PDB entry 3GTL | X-ray diffraction, 3.38 A resolution | chains A and H of the 13 polymer chains in the assembly

# Chain A
Protein: DNA-directed RNA polymerase II subunit RPB1
Organism: Saccharomyces cerevisiae
Notes: EC 2.7.7.6; fragment: DNA-directed RNA polymerase II largest subunit
UniProtKB: P04050 (RPB1_YEAST); residues 1-1733 here = UniProt positions 1-1733
Sequence (1733 residues; each row starts with the number of its first residue):
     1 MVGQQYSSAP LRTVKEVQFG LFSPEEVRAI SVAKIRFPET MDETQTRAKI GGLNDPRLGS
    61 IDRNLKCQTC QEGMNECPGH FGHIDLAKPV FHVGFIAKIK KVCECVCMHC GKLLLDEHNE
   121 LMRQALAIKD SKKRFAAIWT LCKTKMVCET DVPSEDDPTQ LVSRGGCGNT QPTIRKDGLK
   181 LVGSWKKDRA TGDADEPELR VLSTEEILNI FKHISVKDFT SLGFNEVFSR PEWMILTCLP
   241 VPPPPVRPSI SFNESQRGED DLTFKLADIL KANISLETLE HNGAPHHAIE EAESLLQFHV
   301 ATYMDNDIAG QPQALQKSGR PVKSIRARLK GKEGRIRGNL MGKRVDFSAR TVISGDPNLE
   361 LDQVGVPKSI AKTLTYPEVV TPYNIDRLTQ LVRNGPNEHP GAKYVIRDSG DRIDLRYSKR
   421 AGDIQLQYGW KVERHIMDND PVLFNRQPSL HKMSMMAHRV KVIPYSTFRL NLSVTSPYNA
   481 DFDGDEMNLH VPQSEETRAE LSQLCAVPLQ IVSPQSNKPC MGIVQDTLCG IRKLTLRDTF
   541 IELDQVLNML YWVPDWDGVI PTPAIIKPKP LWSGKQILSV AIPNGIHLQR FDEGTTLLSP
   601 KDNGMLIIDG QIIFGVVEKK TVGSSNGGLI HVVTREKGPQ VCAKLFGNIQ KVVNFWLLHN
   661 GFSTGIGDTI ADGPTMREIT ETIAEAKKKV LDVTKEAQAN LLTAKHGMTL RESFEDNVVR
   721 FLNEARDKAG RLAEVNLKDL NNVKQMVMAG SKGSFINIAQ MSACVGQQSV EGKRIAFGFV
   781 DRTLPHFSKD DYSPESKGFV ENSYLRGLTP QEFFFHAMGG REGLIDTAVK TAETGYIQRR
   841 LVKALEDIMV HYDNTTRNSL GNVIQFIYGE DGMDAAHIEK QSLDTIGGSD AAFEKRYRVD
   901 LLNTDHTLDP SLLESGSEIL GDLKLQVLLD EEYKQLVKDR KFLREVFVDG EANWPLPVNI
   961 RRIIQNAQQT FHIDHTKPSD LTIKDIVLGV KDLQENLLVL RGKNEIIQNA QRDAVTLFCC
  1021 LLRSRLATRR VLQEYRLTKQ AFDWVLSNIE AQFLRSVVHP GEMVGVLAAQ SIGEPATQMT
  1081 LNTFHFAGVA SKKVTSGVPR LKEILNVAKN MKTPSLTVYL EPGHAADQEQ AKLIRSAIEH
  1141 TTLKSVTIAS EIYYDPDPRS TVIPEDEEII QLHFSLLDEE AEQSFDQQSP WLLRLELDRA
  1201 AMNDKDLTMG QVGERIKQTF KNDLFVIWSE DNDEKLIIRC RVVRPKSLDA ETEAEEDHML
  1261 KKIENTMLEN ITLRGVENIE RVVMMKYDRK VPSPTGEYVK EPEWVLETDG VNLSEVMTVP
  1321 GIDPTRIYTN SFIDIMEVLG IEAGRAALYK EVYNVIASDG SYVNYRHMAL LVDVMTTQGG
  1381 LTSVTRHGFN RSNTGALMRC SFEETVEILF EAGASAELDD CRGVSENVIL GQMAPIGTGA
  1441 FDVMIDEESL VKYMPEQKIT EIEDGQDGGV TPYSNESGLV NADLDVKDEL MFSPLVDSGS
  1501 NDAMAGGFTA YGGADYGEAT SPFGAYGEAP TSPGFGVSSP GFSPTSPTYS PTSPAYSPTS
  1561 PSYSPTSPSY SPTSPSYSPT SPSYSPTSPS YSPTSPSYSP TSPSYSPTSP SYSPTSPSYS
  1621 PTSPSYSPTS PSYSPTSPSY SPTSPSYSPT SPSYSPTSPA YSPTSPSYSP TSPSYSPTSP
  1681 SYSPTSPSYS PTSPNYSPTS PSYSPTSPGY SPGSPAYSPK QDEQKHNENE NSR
Not modelled in the structure: 1-2, 155-160, 187-198, 1082-1091, 1177-1186, 1244-1253, 1446-1733
Curated features (UniProtKB/Swiss-Prot):
  - region: Pro248 to Asp260 (Lid loop), Asn306 to Lys323 (Rudder loop), Pro810 to Glu822 (Bridging helix)
  - binding site (Zn(2+)): Cys67, Cys70, Cys77, His80, Cys107, Cys110, Cys148, Cys167
  - binding site (Mg(2+)): Asp481, Asp483, Asp485
  - modified residue: Thr1471 (Phosphothreonine)
  - cross-link (Glycyl lysine isopeptide (Lys-Gly)): Lys695 (interchain with G-Cter in ubiquitin), Lys1246 (interchain with G-Cter in ubiquitin), Lys1350 (interchain with G-Cter in ubiquitin)
  - natural variant: Ser1653 to Pro1659 (deletion: In strain: A364A)
  - mutagenesis: Lys1246 (K1246R: Impairs ubiquitination during transcription stress)
Ion coordination: Zn2+ site 1: Cys67, Cys70; Zn2+ site 2 near Cys148 (its only coordinating residue here); Mg2+: Asp483, Asp485 (shared with 1 residue of chain R)

# Chain H
Protein: DNA-directed RNA polymerases I, II, and III subunit RPABC3
Organism: Saccharomyces cerevisiae
Notes: fragment: DNA-directed RNA polymerases I, II, and III 14.5 kDa polypeptide
UniProtKB: P20436 (RPAB3_YEAST); numbering as in UniProt (aligned over 1-146)
Sequence (146 residues; each row starts with the number of its first residue):
     1 MSNTLFDDIF QVSEVDPGRY NKVCRIEAAS TTQDQCKLTL DINVELFPVA AQDSLTVTIA
    61 SSLNLEDTPA NDSSATRSWR PPQAGDRSLA DDYDYVMYGT AYKFEEVSKD LIAVYYSFGG
   121 LLMRLEGNYR NLNNLKQENA YLLIRR
Not modelled in the structure: 1, 64-75
Curated features (UniProtKB/Swiss-Prot):
  - region: Asp16 to Thr39 (Non-specific ssDNA binding)
  - modified residue: Ser2 (N-acetylserine), Thr68 (Phosphothreonine)

# How chain A and chain H interact
Contacting residue pairs (51):
  Arg537(A) - Tyr20(H)  hydrogen bond
  Arg537(A) - Val23(H)
  Arg537(A) - Arg25(H)
  Arg537(A) - Asp41(H)  salt bridge
  Arg537(A) - Gly120(H)
  Asp538(A) - Tyr20(H)
  Asp538(A) - Asn21(H)  hydrogen bond (side chain-backbone)
  Asp538(A) - Lys22(H)  hydrogen bond (side chain-backbone)
  Asp538(A) - Val23(H)  hydrogen bond (side chain-backbone)
  Phe540(A) - Val23(H)  hydrophobic
  Phe540(A) - Asn43(H)
  Phe540(A) - Leu121(H)  hydrophobic
  Gly558(A) - Ser78(H)
  Val559(A) - Arg77(H)
  Val559(A) - Ser78(H)
  Ile560(A) - Ser78(H)
  Ile560(A) - Trp79(H)  hydrogen bond (backbone-backbone)
  Thr562(A) - Trp79(H)
  Thr562(A) - Tyr98(H)
  Pro563(A) - Trp79(H)
  Pro563(A) - Tyr98(H)
  Ala564(A) - Met97(H)
  Ala564(A) - Tyr98(H)  hydrogen bond (backbone-backbone)
  Ala564(A) - Phe118(H)
  Ile566(A) - Trp79(H)
  Ile566(A) - Val96(H)  hydrogen bond (backbone-backbone)
  Lys567(A) - Tyr95(H)  hydrogen bond
  Lys567(A) - Val96(H)  hydrogen bond (backbone-backbone)
  Lys567(A) - Met97(H)  hydrogen bond
  Pro568(A) - Leu46(H)  hydrophobic
  Pro568(A) - Asp94(H)
  Pro568(A) - Tyr95(H)
  Lys569(A) - Leu46(H)
  Pro570(A) - Trp79(H)  hydrophobic
  Leu571(A) - Leu46(H)  hydrophobic
  Trp572(A) - Trp79(H)  hydrophobic
  Ser573(A) - Gly119(H)
  Lys575(A) - Gly120(H)
  Leu597(A) - Tyr102(H)  hydrogen bond (backbone-side chain)
  Leu598(A) - Arg25(H)  hydrogen bond (backbone-side chain)
  Leu598(A) - Leu122(H)
  Leu598(A) - Arg124(H)
  Pro600(A) - Arg25(H)
  Ile613(A) - Tyr102(H)  hydrophobic
  Ile613(A) - Ser117(H)  hydrogen bond (backbone-side chain)
  Ile613(A) - Gly120(H)
  Ile613(A) - Leu122(H)
  Phe614(A) - Leu122(H)  hydrophobic
  Asp739(A) - Arg19(H)
  Asp974(A) - Lys136(H)
  His975(A) - Lys136(H)
Interface residues without a listed pair, chain A (35 interface residues in all): Leu536, Pro561, Ile565, Gln576, Ser599, Asp602, Leu606, Lys738, Ile973
Interface residues without a listed pair, chain H (29 interface residues in all): Glu105, Tyr115, Met123

# Overview
35 residues of chain A and 29 residues of chain H are in contact; the contacts include 13 hydrogen bonds and 1
salt bridge. Among the polar pairs are Arg537(A)-Asp41(H), Arg537(A)-Tyr20(H) and Asp538(A)-Asn21(H).
Chain A is DNA-directed RNA polymerase II subunit RPB1 and chain H is DNA-directed RNA polymerases I, II, and
III subunit RPABC3, both from Saccharomyces cerevisiae; the structure, Backtracked RNA polymerase II complex
with 13mer with G<>U mismatch, was determined by X-ray diffraction (same publication as 3GTG, 3GTJ, 3GTK,
3GTM, 3GTO, 3GTP and 3GTQ).
